7DRX - chains A and B; structure by electron microscopy, 2.90 A resolution.

Chain A:
Name: Phospholipid-transporting ATPase DNF1
Source organism: Saccharomyces cerevisiae S288C
Notes: EC 7.6.2.1
UniProt: P32660 (ATC5_YEAST); residue numbers follow UniProt; this construct covers 1-1571
Chain sequence (1571 residues; each row starts with the number of its first residue):
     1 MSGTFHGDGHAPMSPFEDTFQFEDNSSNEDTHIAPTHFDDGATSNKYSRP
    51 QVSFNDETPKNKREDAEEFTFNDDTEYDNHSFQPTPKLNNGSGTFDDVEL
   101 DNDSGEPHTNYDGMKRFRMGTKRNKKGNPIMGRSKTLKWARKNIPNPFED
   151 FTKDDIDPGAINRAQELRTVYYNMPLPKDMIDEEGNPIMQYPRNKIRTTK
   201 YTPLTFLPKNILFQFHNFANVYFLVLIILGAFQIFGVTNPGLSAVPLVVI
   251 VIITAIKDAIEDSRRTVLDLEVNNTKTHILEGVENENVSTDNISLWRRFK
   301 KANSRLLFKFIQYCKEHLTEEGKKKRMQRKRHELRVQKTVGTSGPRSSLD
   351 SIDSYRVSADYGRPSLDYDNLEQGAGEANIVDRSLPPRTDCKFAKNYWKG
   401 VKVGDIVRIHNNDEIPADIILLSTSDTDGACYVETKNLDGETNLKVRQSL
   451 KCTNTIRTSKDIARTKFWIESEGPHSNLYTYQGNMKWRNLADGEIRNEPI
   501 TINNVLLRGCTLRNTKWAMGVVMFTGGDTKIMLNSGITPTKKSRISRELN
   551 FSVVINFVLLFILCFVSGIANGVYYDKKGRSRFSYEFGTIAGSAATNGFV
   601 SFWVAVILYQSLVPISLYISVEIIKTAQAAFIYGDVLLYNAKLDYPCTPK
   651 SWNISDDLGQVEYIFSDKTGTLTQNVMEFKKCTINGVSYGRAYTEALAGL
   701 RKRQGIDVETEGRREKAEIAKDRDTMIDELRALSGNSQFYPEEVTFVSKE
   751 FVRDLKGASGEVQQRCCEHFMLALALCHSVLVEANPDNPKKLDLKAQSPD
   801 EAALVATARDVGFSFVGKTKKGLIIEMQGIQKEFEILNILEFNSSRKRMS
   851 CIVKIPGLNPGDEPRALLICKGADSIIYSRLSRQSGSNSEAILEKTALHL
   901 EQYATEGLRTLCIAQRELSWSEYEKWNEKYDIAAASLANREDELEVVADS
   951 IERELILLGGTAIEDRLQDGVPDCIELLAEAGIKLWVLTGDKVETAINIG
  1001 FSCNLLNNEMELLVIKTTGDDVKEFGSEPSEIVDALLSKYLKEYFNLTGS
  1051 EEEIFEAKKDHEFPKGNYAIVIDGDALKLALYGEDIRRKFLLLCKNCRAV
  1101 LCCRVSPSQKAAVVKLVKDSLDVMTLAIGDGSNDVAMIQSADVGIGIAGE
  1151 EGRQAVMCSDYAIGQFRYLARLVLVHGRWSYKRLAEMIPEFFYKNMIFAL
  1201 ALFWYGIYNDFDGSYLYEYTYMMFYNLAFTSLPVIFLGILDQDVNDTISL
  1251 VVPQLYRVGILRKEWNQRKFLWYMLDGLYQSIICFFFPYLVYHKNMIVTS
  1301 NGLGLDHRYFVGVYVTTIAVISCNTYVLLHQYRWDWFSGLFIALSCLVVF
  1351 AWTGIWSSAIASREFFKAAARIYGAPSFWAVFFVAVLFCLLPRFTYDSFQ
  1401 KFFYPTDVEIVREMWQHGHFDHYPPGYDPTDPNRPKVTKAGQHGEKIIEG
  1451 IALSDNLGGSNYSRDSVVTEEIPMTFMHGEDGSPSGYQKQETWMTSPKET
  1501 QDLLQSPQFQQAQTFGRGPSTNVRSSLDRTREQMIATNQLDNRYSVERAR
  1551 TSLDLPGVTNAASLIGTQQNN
Disordered / not traced: 1-166, 291-389, 1438-1571
Ion coordination: Mg2+ near D667 (its only coordinating residue here)
Ligand contacts:
  - 6PL ((4S,7R)-4-hydroxy-N,N,N-trimethyl-9-oxo-7-[(palmitoyloxy)methyl]-3,5,8-trioxa-4-phosphahexacosan-1-aminium 4-oxide), molecule 1: P246, V249, I253, Q610, I615, S616, I619, I623, M1222, M1223, N1226, L1227, A1228, S1231, L1232, I1235, L1344, S1345, V1348
  - 6PL, molecule 2: I252, I253, I256, K257, I260, R264, T626, A629, A630, Y633, T648, P649, W652
  - beryllium trifluoride (BEF): K436, D439, G440, D667, T669, G670, T671, K1110, D1130, G1131, N1133, D1134
Swiss-Prot annotation at these positions:
  - region (Involved in phosphatidylcholine substrate selection): I234 to G241, E586 to I590
  - active site: D667 (4-aspartylphosphate intermediate)
  - binding site (ATP): D667, K668, T669, E801, F842, S844, K847, K871, R909, T910, T989, G990, D991, R1104, K1110, N1133, D1134
  - binding site (Mg(2+)): D667, T669, D1130, D1134
  - binding site (a 1,2-diacyl-sn-glycero-3-phospho-L-serine): R1393
  - site: I615 (Involved in the release of the transported lipid into the cytosolic leaflet)
  - modified residue: S53 (Phosphoserine), T70 (Phosphothreonine), S81 (Phosphoserine), T85 (Phosphothreonine), S92 (Phosphoserine), T94 (Phosphothreonine), S104 (Phosphoserine), T109 (Phosphothreonine), S351 (Phosphoserine), S354 (Phosphoserine), S358 (Phosphoserine), S365 (Phosphoserine), Y368 (Phosphotyrosine), S1506 (Phosphoserine), T1551 (Phosphothreonine), S1552 (Phosphoserine), S1563 (Phosphoserine)
  - cross-link: K895 (Glycyl lysine isopeptide (Lys-Gly) (interchain with G-Cter in ubiquitin))
  - mutagenesis: G230 to A231 (Increases phosphatidylserine uptake but not phosphatidic acid or sphingomyelin uptake), I234 to F235 (Decreases phosphatidylcholine and phosphatidylethanolamine uptake), P240 to G241 (Decreases phosphatidylcholine and phosphatidylethanolamine uptake), S243 (S243Y: Increases phosphatidylcholine and phosphatidylserine uptake), R264 (R264A: Increases glucosylceramide, phosphatidylethanolamine, and phosphatidylcholine uptake), I545 (I545T: Decreases phosphatidylcholine and phosphatidylehtanolamine uptake), N550 (N550I/K/S/Y: Increases phosphatidylserine uptake; N550K/S: Does not alter phosphatidic acid or sphingomyelin uptake), F551 (F551L: Decreases phosphatidylcholine and phosphatidylehtanolamine uptake), I555 (I555L: Decreases phosphatidylcholine and phosphatidylehtanolamine uptake), V558 (V558E: Decreases phosphatidylcholine and phosphatidylehtanolamine uptake), F565 (F565L: Decreases phosphatidylcholine and phosphatidylehtanolamine uptake), G568 (G568A: Decreases phosphatidylcholine, phosphatidylserine and phosphatidylethanolamine uptake), 22 further mutagenesis entries in UniProt

Chain B:
Name: Alkylphosphocholine resistance protein LEM3
Source organism: Saccharomyces cerevisiae S288C
UniProt: P42838 (LEM3_YEAST); numbering as in UniProt (aligned over 1-414)
Chain sequence (414 residues; each row starts with the number of its first residue):
     1 MVNFDLGQVGEVFRRKDKGAIVSGDNPEEEEDVDASEFEEDEVKPVRTKN
    51 RRPKEDAFTQQRLAAINPVLTPRTVLPLYLLIAVVFVIVGGCILAQNSKV
   101 DEVTIYYQDCMTNATSSWSDIPSEHWQFVFHKYKTYNTAPQWRFVDDESD
   151 DFTKQRGTCQIRFTTPSDMKNNVYLNYVLEKFAANHRRYVLSFSEDQIRG
   201 EDASYETVHDATGINCKPLSKNADGKIYYPCGLIANSMFNDTFPLQLTNV
   251 GDTSNNYSLTNKGINWESDKKRYKKTKYNYTQIAPPPYWEKMYPDGYNET
   301 NIPDIQDWEEFQNWMRPGAFDKITKLIRINKNDTLPAGEYQLDIGLHWPV
   351 LEFNGKKGIYLTHGSHLGGRNPFLGIVYLIGGCICAAMALILLTFWLFGG
   401 RKIADASSLSWNMK
Disordered / not traced: 1-49, 412-414
Disulfides: C110-C159, C216-C231
Glycans and other covalent adducts: N-acetylglucosamine (NAG) linked to N240
Swiss-Prot annotation at these positions:
  - region: G400 to K414 (Required for localization to the plasma membrane)
  - modified residue: S36 (Phosphoserine)
  - glycosylation (N-linked (GlcNAc...) asparagine): N113, N240, N256, N279, N298, N332
  - mutagenesis: R51 (R51A: Increases glucosylceramide transport activity of DNF1 and DNF2, but not their phosphatidylethanolamine or phosphatidylcholine transport activity), A65 (A65V: Mildly reduces interaction with DNF1), A83 (A83T: Reduces interaction with DNF1), C110 (C110A: Strongly reduces interaction with DNF1. Mildly resistant to miltefosine. Decreases protein level. Normal protein level; when associated with C-159), C159 (C159A: Strongly reduces interaction with DNF1. Mildly resistant to miltefosine. Decreases protein level. Normal protein level; when associated with C-110), C216 (C216A: Decreases DNF1 activity. Reduces interaction with DNF1. Resistant to miltefosine. Sensitive to duramycin), C231 (C231A: Mildly decreases DNF1 activity. Reduces interaction with DNF1. Resistant to miltefosine), S237 (S237L: Strongly reduces interaction with DNF1), G375 (G375E: Reduces interaction with DNF1), A404 (A404V: Strongly reduces interaction with DNF1)

How chain A and chain B interact:
Pairs across the interface - 202 pairs, chain A then chain B:
  T238(A) - G213(B)
  Y574(A) - H186(B)  hydrogen bond
  G579(A) - F353(B)
  R580(A) - F353(B)
  S581(A) - K181(B)
  S581(A) - F182(B)
  S581(A) - A183(B)  hydrogen bond (side chain-backbone)
  S581(A) - F353(B)
  S584(A) - Y288(B)  hydrogen bond (backbone-side chain)
  S584(A) - E352(B)
  S584(A) - F353(B)
  Y585(A) - F182(B)  hydrophobic
  Y585(A) - L233(B)
  Y585(A) - S237(B)
  Y585(A) - W348(B)
  Y585(A) - P349(B)  hydrogen bond (side chain-backbone)
  Y585(A) - F353(B)  hydrophobic
  E586(A) - A183(B)
  E586(A) - H186(B)
  E586(A) - Y189(B)
  E586(A) - L233(B)
  F587(A) - L219(B)  hydrophobic
  F587(A) - L233(B)  hydrophobic
  F587(A) - N236(B)
  F587(A) - Y288(B)
  V604(A) - R187(B)
  F631(A) - F58(B)
  F631(A) - T59(B)
  F631(A) - Q61(B)
  Y633(A) - P53(B)
  G634(A) - P53(B)
  G634(A) - T59(B)
  G634(A) - Q60(B)
  D635(A) - P53(B)
  D635(A) - Q60(B)
  V636(A) - R52(B)
  V636(A) - P53(B)
  V636(A) - Q60(B)
  Y639(A) - N50(B)
  Y639(A) - R51(B)
  Y639(A) - R52(B)
  Y639(A) - P53(B)
  D644(A) - N50(B)
  D644(A) - R51(B)  hydrogen bond (side chain-backbone)
  Y645(A) - R51(B)
  P646(A) - R51(B)
  W1179(A) - Q61(B)
  R1183(A) - Q61(B)
  Y1205(A) - N185(B)
  Y1205(A) - A319(B)  hydrogen bond (side chain-backbone)
  Y1208(A) - N185(B)  hydrogen bond (backbone-side chain)
  Y1208(A) - F320(B)  hydrophobic
  N1209(A) - N185(B)  hydrogen bond (side chain-backbone)
  N1209(A) - H186(B)
  D1210(A) - H186(B)
  D1212(A) - H186(B)  salt bridge
  D1212(A) - R187(B)  hydrogen bond (side chain-backbone)
  G1213(A) - R187(B)
  S1214(A) - N185(B)  hydrogen bond (side chain-backbone)
  S1214(A) - R187(B)
  Q1242(A) - Q61(B)  hydrogen bond (side chain-backbone)
  D1246(A) - R62(B)  salt bridge
  Q1254(A) - L409(B)
  F1287(A) - F373(B)  hydrophobic
  F1287(A) - V377(B)  hydrophobic
  Y1289(A) - F320(B)  hydrophobic
  L1290(A) - N371(B)  hydrogen bond (backbone-side chain)
  L1290(A) - F373(B)
  V1291(A) - N371(B)  hydrogen bond (backbone-side chain)
  V1291(A) - F373(B)  hydrophobic
  V1291(A) - L374(B)  hydrophobic
  Y1292(A) - F320(B)  hydrophobic
  H1293(A) - N371(B)
  K1294(A) - K322(B)  hydrogen bond (backbone-side chain)
  K1294(A) - R370(B)
  K1294(A) - N371(B)
  N1295(A) - T324(B)  hydrogen bond (backbone-side chain)
  N1295(A) - Y360(B)  hydrogen bond
  N1295(A) - G369(B)
  N1295(A) - R370(B)
  M1296(A) - F320(B)  hydrophobic
  M1296(A) - K322(B)
  M1296(A) - T324(B)
  I1297(A) - N176(B)
  I1297(A) - T324(B)
  I1297(A) - Y360(B)  hydrophobic
  I1297(A) - G368(B)
  I1297(A) - G369(B)
  V1298(A) - L367(B)
  T1299(A) - W266(B)
  T1299(A) - G368(B)
  S1300(A) - S365(B)
  S1300(A) - H366(B)
  N1301(A) - Y174(B)  hydrogen bond (backbone-side chain)
  N1301(A) - W266(B)
  G1302(A) - Y174(B)
  G1302(A) - L326(B)
  L1303(A) - G263(B)
  L1303(A) - I264(B)
  L1303(A) - N265(B)
  L1303(A) - W266(B)  hydrophobic
  L1303(A) - R316(B)  hydrogen bond (backbone-side chain)
  L1303(A) - L326(B)  hydrophobic
  G1304(A) - W266(B)
  G1304(A) - R316(B)  hydrogen bond (backbone-side chain)
  D1306(A) - R316(B)  salt bridge
  D1306(A) - P317(B)
  D1306(A) - G318(B)
  D1306(A) - A319(B)  hydrogen bond (backbone-backbone)
  D1306(A) - T324(B)
  D1306(A) - K325(B)
  H1307(A) - R316(B)
  H1307(A) - P317(B)
  R1308(A) - V190(B)
  R1308(A) - A319(B)
  V1311(A) - A319(B)  hydrophobic
  V1311(A) - F320(B)  hydrophobic
  R1333(A) - Q61(B)
  R1333(A) - L63(B)
  R1333(A) - A65(B)
  R1333(A) - N67(B)
  W1334(A) - A65(B)
  W1334(A) - I66(B)  hydrogen bond (backbone-backbone)
  W1334(A) - P68(B)
  D1335(A) - L63(B)
  D1335(A) - A64(B)
  D1335(A) - A65(B)
  W1336(A) - L63(B)
  W1336(A) - A64(B)  hydrogen bond (backbone-backbone)
  F1337(A) - L63(B)  hydrophobic
  I1360(A) - R199(B)
  R1363(A) - E195(B)
  R1363(A) - I214(B)
  R1363(A) - R272(B)  hydrogen bond (backbone-side chain)
  E1364(A) - V190(B)
  E1364(A) - F193(B)
  E1364(A) - I214(B)
  F1366(A) - S268(B)
  F1366(A) - K271(B)
  K1367(A) - S268(B)
  R1371(A) - W266(B)
  R1371(A) - S268(B)  hydrogen bond
  R1371(A) - D269(B)  salt bridge
  P1376(A) - H366(B)
  P1376(A) - L367(B)
  S1377(A) - L367(B)
  A1380(A) - L367(B)  hydrophobic
  A1380(A) - L374(B)  hydrophobic
  A1380(A) - Y378(B)  hydrogen bond (backbone-side chain)
  V1381(A) - L374(B)  hydrophobic
  F1383(A) - F86(B)
  F1383(A) - Y378(B)
  V1384(A) - V377(B)
  V1384(A) - Y378(B)  hydrogen bond (backbone-side chain)
  L1387(A) - I82(B)  hydrophobic
  L1387(A) - F86(B)  hydrophobic
  L1387(A) - G381(B)
  L1387(A) - C385(B)  hydrophobic
  F1388(A) - V377(B)  hydrophobic
  F1388(A) - I380(B)  hydrophobic
  F1388(A) - G381(B)
  L1391(A) - Y79(B)  hydrophobic
  L1391(A) - I384(B)  hydrophobic
  L1391(A) - C385(B)  hydrophobic
  F1394(A) - L70(B)  hydrophobic
  F1394(A) - V75(B)  hydrophobic
  F1394(A) - L78(B)  hydrophobic
  F1394(A) - Y79(B)  hydrogen bond (backbone-side chain)
  T1395(A) - Y79(B)  hydrogen bond
  T1395(A) - M388(B)
  S1398(A) - Y79(B)  hydrogen bond
  S1398(A) - L392(B)
  F1399(A) - L392(B)  hydrophobic
  F1399(A) - F395(B)  hydrophobic
  K1401(A) - L70(B)
  K1401(A) - R401(B)  hydrogen bond (backbone-side chain)
  F1402(A) - L70(B)
  F1402(A) - T71(B)
  F1402(A) - P72(B)
  F1402(A) - W396(B)
  F1402(A) - R401(B)  hydrogen bond (backbone-side chain)
  F1403(A) - F395(B)
  F1403(A) - W396(B)
  F1403(A) - G400(B)
  P1405(A) - R401(B)
  D1407(A) - S407(B)
  D1407(A) - S408(B)  hydrogen bond
  I1410(A) - A404(B)
  I1410(A) - A406(B)
  I1410(A) - S407(B)
  R1412(A) - N67(B)
  R1412(A) - P68(B)  hydrogen bond (side chain-backbone)
  R1412(A) - V69(B)
  E1413(A) - V69(B)
  E1413(A) - R401(B)  salt bridge
  E1413(A) - I403(B)
  M1414(A) - A404(B)
  W1415(A) - N67(B)
  Q1416(A) - V69(B)
  H1417(A) - I403(B)
  P1425(A) - R62(B)
  G1426(A) - R62(B)
Also at the interface, not in a pair above, chain A (100 interface residues in all): N239, L637, T648, R1171, I1239, N1245, V1252, F1285, F1310, W1379
Also at the interface, not in a pair above, chain B (103 interface residues in all): E55, E102, R188, L191, T212, N313, D321, I323, N354, P372

Overview:
Chain A and chain B form an interface of 100 and 103 residues respectively; the contacts include 33 hydrogen
bonds and 5 salt bridges. Polar pairs include D1212(A)-H186(B), D1246(A)-R62(B) and D1306(A)-R316(B). Ligands
of chain A: beryllium trifluoride and compound 6PL.
Chain A is Phospholipid-transporting ATPase DNF1 and chain B is Alkylphosphocholine resistance protein LEM3,
both from Saccharomyces cerevisiae S288C; the structure, Cryo-EM structure of Dnf1 from Saccharomyces
cerevisiae in 90PS with beryllium fluoride (E2P state), was determined by electron microscopy, deposited
together with 7DSH, 7DSI, 7F7F, 7WHV and 7WHW.
